3C4Y - chains A and B; structure by X-ray diffraction, 7.51 A resolution (low resolution: residue-level contacts below are approximate; hydrogen-bond / salt-bridge calls are withheld).

# Chain A (and B)
Protein: Rhodopsin kinase
From: Bos taurus
Notes: EC 2.7.11.14; chain B of this document is another copy of the same molecule, construct and numbering; everything in this record applies to it too
UniProt: P28327 (RK_BOVIN); residue numbers follow UniProt; this construct covers 1-535
Amino-acid sequence (543 residues; each row starts with the number of its first residue):
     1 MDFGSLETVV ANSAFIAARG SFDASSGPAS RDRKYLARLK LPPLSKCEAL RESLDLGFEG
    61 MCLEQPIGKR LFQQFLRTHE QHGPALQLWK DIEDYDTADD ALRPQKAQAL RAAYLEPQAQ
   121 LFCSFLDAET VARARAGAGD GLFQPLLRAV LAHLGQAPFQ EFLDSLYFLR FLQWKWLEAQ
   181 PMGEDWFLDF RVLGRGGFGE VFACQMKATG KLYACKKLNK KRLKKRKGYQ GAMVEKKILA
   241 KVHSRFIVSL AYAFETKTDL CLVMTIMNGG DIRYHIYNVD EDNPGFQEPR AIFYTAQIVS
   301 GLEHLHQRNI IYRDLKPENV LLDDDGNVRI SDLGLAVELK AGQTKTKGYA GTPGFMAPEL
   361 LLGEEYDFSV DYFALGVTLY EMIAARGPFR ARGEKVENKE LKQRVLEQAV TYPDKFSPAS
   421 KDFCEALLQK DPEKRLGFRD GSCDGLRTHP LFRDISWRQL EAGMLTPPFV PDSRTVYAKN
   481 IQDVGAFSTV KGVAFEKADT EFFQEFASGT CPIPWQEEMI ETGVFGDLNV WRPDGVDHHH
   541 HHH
Not modelled in the structure: 1-29, 138-141, 394-395, 475-493, 533-543 (chain B: 1-29, 116-117, 136-141, 193-200, 473-493, 533-543)
Differences from the reference sequence: expression tag (536-543)
From the paper describing this entry:
  - post-translational modification sites: Ser-5, Ser-488, Thr-489 (proposed by the authors, not directly observed)
  - mutagenesis - S5A, D164A, D164A/L166K, L166K: unchanged catalytic activity on Rho
  - mutagenesis - S5D: decreased expression
  - mutagenesis - D164A/W531A, L166K/W531A, W531A: decreased stability
  - disease-associated variants - V377D, P388H: decreased stability (proposed by the authors, not directly observed)

# Interface between chain A and chain B
Residue-residue contacts - 31 pairs, chain A then chain B:
  Lys-40(A) / Gln-81(B)
  Leu-41(A) / His-79(B)
  Pro-43(A) / Asp-164(B)
  Leu-44(A) / Asp-164(B)
  Leu-44(A) / Ser-165(B)
  Leu-44(A) / Leu-169(B)
  Ser-45(A) / Asp-164(B)
  Gln-74(A) / Trp-531(B)
  Thr-78(A) / Val-530(B)
  His-79(A) / Leu-41(B)
  Glu-80(A) / Leu-528(B)
  Gln-81(A) / Lys-40(B)
  Asp-164(A) / Pro-43(B)
  Asp-164(A) / Leu-44(B)
  Asp-164(A) / Ser-45(B)
  Ser-165(A) / Leu-44(B)
  Leu-166(A) / Arg-170(B)
  Leu-166(A) / Gln-173(B)
  Tyr-167(A) / Val-530(B)
  Leu-169(A) / Leu-44(B)
  Arg-170(A) / Leu-166(B)
  Gln-173(A) / Leu-166(B)
  Gly-526(A) / Arg-532(B)
  Asn-529(A) / Trp-531(B)
  Val-530(A) / Thr-78(B)
  Val-530(A) / Tyr-167(B)
  Trp-531(A) / Gln-74(B)
  Trp-531(A) / Asn-529(B)
  Trp-531(A) / Trp-531(B)
  Arg-532(A) / Gln-74(B)
  Arg-532(A) / Gly-526(B)
Also at the interface, not in a pair above, chain A (24 interface residues in all): Arg-77, Leu-528
Also at the interface, not in a pair above, chain B (24 interface residues in all): Arg-77, Glu-80

# In short
Chain A and chain B each contribute 24 residues to their interface. The paper reports that D164A/W531A,
L166K/W531A and W531A of chain A, among others, reduce stability; modification sites Ser-5(A), Ser-488(A) and
Thr-489(A); 10 substitutions were tested in all.
Chain A and chain B are both Rhodopsin kinase (Bos taurus); the structure, Crystal Structure of Apo form of G
protein coupled receptor kinase 1 at 7.51A, was determined by X-ray diffraction together with 3C4W, 3C4X,
3C4Z, 3C50 and 3C51 from the same study.
